PDB entry 6C8G | X-ray diffraction, 6.31 A resolution (low resolution: residue-level contacts below are approximate; hydrogen-bond / salt-bridge calls are withheld) | chain A

# Chain A
Name: Transient receptor potential cation channel, subfamily V, member 4
Source organism: Xenopus tropicalis
UniProt: F7BWY7 (F7BWY7_XENTR); residues 133-797 here = UniProt positions 133-797
Sequence (675 residues; numbered 132 to 806; the number before each row is that of its first residue):
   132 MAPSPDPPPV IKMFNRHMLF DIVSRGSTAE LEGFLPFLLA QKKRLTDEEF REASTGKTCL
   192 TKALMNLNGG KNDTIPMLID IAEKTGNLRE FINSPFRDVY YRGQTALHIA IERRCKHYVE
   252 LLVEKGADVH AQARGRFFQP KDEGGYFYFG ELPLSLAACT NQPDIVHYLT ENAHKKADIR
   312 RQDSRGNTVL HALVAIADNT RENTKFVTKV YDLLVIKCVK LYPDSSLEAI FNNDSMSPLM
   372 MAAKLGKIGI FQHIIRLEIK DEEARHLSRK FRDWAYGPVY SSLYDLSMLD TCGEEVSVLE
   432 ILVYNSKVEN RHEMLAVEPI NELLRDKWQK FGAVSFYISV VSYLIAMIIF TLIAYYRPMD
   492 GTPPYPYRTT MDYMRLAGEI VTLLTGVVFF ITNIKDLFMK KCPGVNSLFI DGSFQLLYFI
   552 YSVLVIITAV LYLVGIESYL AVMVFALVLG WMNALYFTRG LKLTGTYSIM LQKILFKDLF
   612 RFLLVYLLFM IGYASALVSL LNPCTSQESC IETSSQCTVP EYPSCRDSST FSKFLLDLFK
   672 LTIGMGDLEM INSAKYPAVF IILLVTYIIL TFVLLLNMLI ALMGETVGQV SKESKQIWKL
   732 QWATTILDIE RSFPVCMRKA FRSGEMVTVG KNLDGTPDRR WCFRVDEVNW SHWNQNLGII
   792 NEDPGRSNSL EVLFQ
Disordered / not traced: 132-143, 531-535, 636-656, 763-769, 785-806
Sequence notes: initiating methionine (132); engineered mutation Gln-647 (Asn in F7BWY7); expression tag (798-806)
From the paper describing this entry:
  - barium ion coordination through a water molecule: Gly-675

# Summary
The paper reports water-mediated barium ion coordination by Gly-675.
Chain A is Transient receptor potential cation channel, subfamily V, member 4 (Xenopus tropicalis); the
structure, Crystal structure of Transient Receptor Potential (TRP) channel TRPV4 in the presence of barium,
was determined by X-ray diffraction together with 6BBJ, 6C8F and 6C8H from the same study.
